7FJW - chains A and B; structure by X-ray diffraction, 1.63 A resolution.

== Chain A ==
Molecule: Pre-mRNA-splicing factor 8
Source organism: Saccharomyces cerevisiae S288C
UniProt: P33334 (PRP8_YEAST); numbering as in UniProt (aligned over 1836-2090)
Chain sequence (258 residues; numbered 1833 to 2090; the number before each row is that of its first residue):
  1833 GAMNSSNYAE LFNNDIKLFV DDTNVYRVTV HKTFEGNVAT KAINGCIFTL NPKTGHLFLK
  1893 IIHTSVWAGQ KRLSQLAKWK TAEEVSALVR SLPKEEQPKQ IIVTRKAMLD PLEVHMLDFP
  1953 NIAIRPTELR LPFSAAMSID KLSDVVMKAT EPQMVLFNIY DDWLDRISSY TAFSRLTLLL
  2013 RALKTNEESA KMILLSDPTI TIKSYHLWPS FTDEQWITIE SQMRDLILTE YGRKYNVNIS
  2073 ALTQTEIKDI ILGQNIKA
Disordered / not traced: 2070-2090
Differences from the reference sequence: expression tag (1833-1835)
Residues lining bound ligands: W1W (6-[(pyridin-2-yl)sulfanyl]pyridin-3-amine): His1888, Leu1889, Phe1890, Leu1988, Phe1989, Asn1990
UniProt features mapped onto this chain:
  - mutagenesis: Asp1853 (D1853A: Alters protein folding. Severely impaired growth. Strongly reduced growth at 35 degrees Celsius; when associated with A-1854; D1853N: Reduced growth at 30 degrees Celsius ...), Asp1854 (D1854A: Reduced growth at 30 degrees Celsius. Strongly reduced growth at 16 degrees Celsius. Strongly reduced growth at 35 degrees Celsius; when associated with A-1853 ...), Thr1855 (T1855A: Reduced growth at 30 degrees Celsius. Strongly reduced growth at 16 degrees Celsius), Thr1936 (T1936A: Reduced growth at 30 degrees Celsius. Strongly reduced growth at 16 degrees Celsius), Arg1937 (R1937K: Severely impaired growth. Reduced growth at 30 degrees Celsius. Strongly reduced growth at 16 degrees Celsius)

== Chain B ==
Molecule: A1 cistron-splicing factor AAR2
Source organism: Saccharomyces cerevisiae S288C
UniProt: P32357 (AAR2_YEAST); aligned to UniProt positions 1-317 over residues 1-317
Chain sequence (308 residues; each row starts with the number of its first residue; note: 13 numbers in that range are skipped by the numbering (no residue carries them; nothing is unmodelled there); numbers below 1 keep their minus sign (Gly-3 is residue -3)):
    -3 GAMAMNTVPF TSAPIEVTIG IDQYSFNVKE NQPFHGIKDI PIGHVHVIHF QHADNSSMRY
    57 GYWFDCRMGN FYIQYDPKDG LYKMMEERDG AKFENIVHNF KERQMMVSYP KIDEDDTWYN
   117 LTEFVQMDKI RKIVRKDENQ FSYVDSSMTT VQENEL
   166 SSSSSDPAHS LNYTVINFKS REAIRPGHEM EDFLDKSYYL NTVMLQGIFK NSSNYFGELQ
   226 FAFLNAMFFG NYGSSLQWHA MIELICSSAT VPKHMLDKLD EILYYQIKTL PEQYSDILLN
   286 ERVWNICLYS SFQKNSLHNT EKIMENKYPE LL
Disordered / not traced: -3 to 0, 166-169
Differences from the reference sequence: expression tag (-3 to 0); conflict Ser166 (Leu153 in P32357), Ser167 (Lys154 in P32357), Ser170 (Asp in P32357)
UniProt features mapped onto this chain:
  - region: Leu261 to Ile282 (Leucine-zipper)
  - modified residue: Ser253 (Phosphoserine), Thr274 (Phosphothreonine)

== Chain A / chain B interface ==
Contacting residue pairs (17):
  Gln1907(A) with Met195(B); Leu199(B)
  Leu1908(A) with Met195(B), hydrophobic
  Trp1911(A) with Glu194(B); Met195(B), hydrophobic; Phe198(B), hydrophobic
  Asp1942(A) with Lys184(B), salt bridge; Phe198(B)
  Glu1945(A) with Lys184(B), salt bridge
  Val1946(A) with Ile189(B), hydrophobic; Glu194(B); Phe198(B), hydrophobic
  His1947(A) with Glu194(B), salt bridge
  Leu1949(A) with Lys184(B); Ser185(B); Arg186(B)
  Asp1950(A) with Arg186(B), salt bridge

== Overview ==
9 residues of chain A face 8 of chain B across their interface; the contacts include 4 salt bridges. Among the
polar pairs are Asp1942(A)-Lys184(B), Glu1945(A)-Lys184(B) and His1947(A)-Glu194(B). Chain A binds compound
W1W. Curated annotation (UniProt) lists 5 mutagenesis sites on chain A.
Chain A is Pre-mRNA-splicing factor 8 and chain B is A1 cistron-splicing factor AAR2, both from Saccharomyces
cerevisiae S288C; the structure, PanDDA analysis group deposition -- Aar2/RNaseH in complex with fragment
P03H12 from the F2X-Universal Library, was determined by X-ray diffraction, deposited together with 5ST0,
5ST1, 5ST2, 5ST3, 5ST4, 5ST5 and 248 further entries.
